PDB entry 7CI2 | X-ray diffraction, 2.80 A resolution | chains A and C

== Chain A ==
Molecule: AcrVA2
From: Moraxella bovoculi
Sequence (323 residues; each row starts with the number of its first residue; numbering starts at 0):
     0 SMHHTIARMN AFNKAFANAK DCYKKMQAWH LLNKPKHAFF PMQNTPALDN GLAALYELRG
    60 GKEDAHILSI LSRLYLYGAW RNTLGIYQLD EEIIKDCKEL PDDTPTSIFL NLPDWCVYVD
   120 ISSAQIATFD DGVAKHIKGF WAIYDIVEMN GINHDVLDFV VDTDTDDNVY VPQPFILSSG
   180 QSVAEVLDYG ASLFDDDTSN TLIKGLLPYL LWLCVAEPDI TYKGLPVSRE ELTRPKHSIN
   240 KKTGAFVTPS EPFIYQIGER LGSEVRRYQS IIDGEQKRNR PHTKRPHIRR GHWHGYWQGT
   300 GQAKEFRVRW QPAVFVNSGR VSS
Unresolved in the structure: 281-284, 317-322

== Chain C ==
Molecule: MbCpf1
From: Moraxella bovoculi
UniProtKB: A0A0U2B2X7 (A0A0U2B2X7_9GAMM); numbering as in UniProt (aligned over 612-644)
Sequence (33 residues; row label = number of the first residue in the row):
   612 NTGKSVYQKM IYKLLPGPNK MLPKVFFAKS NLD
Unresolved in the structure: 612-617, 637-644

== Chain A / chain C interface ==
Residue-residue contacts - 35 pairs, chain A then chain C:
  Gln-42(A) / Val-636(C)
  Leu-67(A) / Lys-631(C)
  Leu-67(A) / Leu-633(C)  hydrophobic
  Gln-124(A) / Met-621(C)
  Gln-124(A) / Ile-622(C)
  Gln-124(A) / Tyr-623(C)  hydrogen bond (backbone-backbone)
  Gln-124(A) / Lys-624(C)
  Ile-125(A) / Lys-624(C)
  Ile-125(A) / Leu-626(C)  hydrophobic
  Ala-126(A) / Ile-622(C)  hydrophobic
  Ala-126(A) / Lys-624(C)  hydrogen bond (backbone-backbone)
  Ala-126(A) / Leu-625(C)
  Ala-126(A) / Leu-626(C)  hydrogen bond (backbone-backbone)
  Thr-127(A) / Leu-626(C)
  Thr-127(A) / Gly-628(C)
  Thr-127(A) / Pro-629(C)
  Phe-128(A) / Leu-626(C)  hydrogen bond (backbone-backbone)
  Phe-128(A) / Gly-628(C)  hydrogen bond (backbone-backbone)
  Glu-147(A) / Val-636(C)
  Val-168(A) / Lys-631(C)
  Val-170(A) / Asn-630(C)
  Val-170(A) / Lys-631(C)
  Val-170(A) / Met-632(C)
  Pro-171(A) / Leu-633(C)
  Gln-172(A) / Pro-629(C)
  Gln-172(A) / Asn-630(C)  hydrogen bond (side chain-backbone)
  Phe-193(A) / Pro-634(C)  hydrophobic
  Asp-195(A) / Asn-630(C)  hydrogen bond
  Thr-197(A) / Pro-627(C)
  Ser-198(A) / Asn-630(C)  hydrogen bond
  Thr-200(A) / Leu-626(C)
  Thr-200(A) / Pro-627(C)
  Leu-201(A) / Leu-626(C)  hydrophobic
  Leu-201(A) / Pro-627(C)
  Leu-201(A) / Pro-629(C)  hydrophobic
Other interface residues (no listed pair), chain A (28 interface residues in all): Met-41, Lys-61, Ala-64, Glu-98, His-135, Val-146, Met-148, Val-160, Pro-173, Gly-204
Other interface residues (no listed pair), chain C (16 interface residues in all): Lys-620

== Summary ==
28 residues of chain A face 16 of chain C across their interface, with 8 hydrogen bonds. Polar contacts
include Gln-172(A)/Asn-630(C), Asp-195(A)/Asn-630(C) and Ser-198(A)/Asn-630(C).
Chain A is AcrVA2 and chain C is MbCpf1, both from Moraxella bovoculi; the structure, Crystal structure of
AcrVA2 in complex with partial MbCpf1, was determined by X-ray diffraction, deposited together with 7CI1.
